PDB entry 3L2Q | X-ray diffraction, 3.25 A resolution | chains A and D of the 4 polymer chains in the assembly

# Chain A
Protein: Integrase
Source organism: Human spumaretrovirus
UniProtKB: P14350 (POL_FOAMV); residues 1-392 here correspond to UniProt positions 752-1143 (UniProt number = residue number + 751)
Amino-acid sequence (395 residues; each row starts with the number of its first residue; numbers below 1 keep their minus sign (Gly-2 is residue -2)):
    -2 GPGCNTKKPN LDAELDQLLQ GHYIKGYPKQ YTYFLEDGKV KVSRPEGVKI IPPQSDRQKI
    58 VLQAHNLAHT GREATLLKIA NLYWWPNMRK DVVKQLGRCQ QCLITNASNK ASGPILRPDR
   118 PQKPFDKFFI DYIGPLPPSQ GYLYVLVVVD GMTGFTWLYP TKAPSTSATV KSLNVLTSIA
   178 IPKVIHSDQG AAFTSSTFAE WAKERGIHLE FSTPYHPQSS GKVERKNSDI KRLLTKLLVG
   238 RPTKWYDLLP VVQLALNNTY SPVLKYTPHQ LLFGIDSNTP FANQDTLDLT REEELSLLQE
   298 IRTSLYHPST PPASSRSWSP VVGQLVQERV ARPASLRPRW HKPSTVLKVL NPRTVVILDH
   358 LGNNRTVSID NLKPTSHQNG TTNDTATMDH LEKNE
Disordered / not traced: -2 to 9, 375-392
Differences from the reference sequence: expression tag (-2 to 0); variant Ser217 (Gly968 in P14350), Gly218 (Ser969 in P14350)
Metal / ion sites: Zn2+: His62, His66, Cys96, Cys99
Curated features (UniProtKB/Swiss-Prot):
  - binding site (Mg(2+)): Asp123, Asp185

# Chain D
Molecule: 17-nt DNA strand
Sequence (17 nucleotides; each row starts with the number of its first residue):
     1 TACAAAATTC CATGACA

# How chain A and chain D interact
Residue-residue contacts (11):
  Pro214(A) - DA17(D)  base contact
  Gln215(A) - DA17(D)  base contact
  Glu221(A) - DC16(D)  sugar contact
  Glu221(A) - DA17(D)  phosphate contact
  Arg222(A) - DG14(D)  base contact
  Arg222(A) - DA15(D)  base contact
  Arg222(A) - DC16(D)  base contact
  Asn224(A) - DC16(D)  phosphate contact
  Ser225(A) - DC16(D)  sugar contact
  Lys228(A) - DA17(D)  salt bridge to the phosphate
  Lys262(A) - DT9(D)  salt bridge to the phosphate
Interface residues without a listed pair, chain A (10 interface residues in all): Asp128, Ile130

# Summary
10 residues of chain A and 5 residues of chain D are in contact; the contacts include 2 salt bridges. Polar
pairs include Lys228(A)-DA17(D) and Lys262(A)-DT9(D). His62(A), His66(A), Cys96(A) and Cys99(A) coordinate
Zn2+. Curated annotation (UniProt) lists Mg2+-binding residues Asp123(A) and Asp185(A) on chain A.
Chain A is Integrase (Human spumaretrovirus) and chain D is a 17-nt DNA strand; the structure, Crystal
structure of the Prototype Foamy Virus (PFV) intasome in apo form, was determined by X-ray diffraction
together with 3OY9, 3L2R, 3L2U, 3L2V and 3L2W from the same study.
